PDB entry 1Q4C | X-ray diffraction, 1.55 A resolution | chain A

[Chain A]
Protein: Green Fluorescent Protein
Organism: Aequorea victoria
Reference sequence: P42212 (GFP_AEQVI); aligned to UniProt positions 1-238 over residues 1-238
Amino-acid sequence (236 residues; numbered 1 to 238; 2 numbers in that range are skipped by the numbering (no residue carries them; nothing is unmodelled there); the number before each row is that of its first residue):
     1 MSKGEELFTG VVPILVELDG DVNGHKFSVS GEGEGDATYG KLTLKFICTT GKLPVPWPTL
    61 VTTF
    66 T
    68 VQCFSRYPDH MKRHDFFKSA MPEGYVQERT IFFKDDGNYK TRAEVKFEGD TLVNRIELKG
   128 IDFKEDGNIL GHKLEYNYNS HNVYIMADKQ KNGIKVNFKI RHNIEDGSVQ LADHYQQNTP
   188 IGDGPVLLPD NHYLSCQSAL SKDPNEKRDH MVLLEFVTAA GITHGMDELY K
Unresolved in the structure: 1, 231-238
Differences from the reference sequence: chromophore (66, 66, 66); engineered mutation Arg80 (Gln in P42212), Cys203 (Thr in P42212)
Modified positions: Thr66 ({2-[(1R,2R)-1-amino-2-hydroxypropyl]-4-(4-hydroxybenzylidene)-5-oxo-4,5-dihydro-1H-imidazol-1-yl}acetic acid; CRO)
Covalent attachments: covalent link Phe64-Thr66; covalent link Thr66-Val68
From the paper describing this entry:
  - conformationally variable residues: His148, Asn149, Arg168

[Summary]
From the paper: conformational variability at His148, Asn149 and Arg168.
Chain A is Green Fluorescent Protein (Aequorea victoria); the structure, S65T Q80R T203C Green Fluorescent
Protein (GFP) pH 8.5, was determined by X-ray diffraction, deposited together with 1Q4A, 1Q4B, 1Q4D, 1Q4E and
1Q73.
